PDB entry 5SU2 | X-ray diffraction, 1.85 A resolution | chains A and B

[Chain A]
Protein: Pre-mRNA-splicing factor 8
Source organism: Saccharomyces cerevisiae S288C
UniProtKB: P33334 (PRP8_YEAST); numbering as in UniProt (aligned over 1836-2090)
Sequence (258 residues; numbered 1833 to 2090; the number before each row is that of its first residue):
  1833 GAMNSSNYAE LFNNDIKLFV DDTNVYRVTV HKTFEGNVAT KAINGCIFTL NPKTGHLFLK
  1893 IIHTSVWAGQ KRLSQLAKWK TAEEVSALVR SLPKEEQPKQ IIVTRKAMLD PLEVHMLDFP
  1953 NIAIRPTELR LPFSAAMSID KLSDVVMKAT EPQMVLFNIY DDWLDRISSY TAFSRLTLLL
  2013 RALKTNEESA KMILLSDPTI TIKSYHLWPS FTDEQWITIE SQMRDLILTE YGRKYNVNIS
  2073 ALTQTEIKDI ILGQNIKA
Not modelled in the structure: 2070-2090
Sequence notes: expression tag (1833-1835)

[Chain B]
Protein: A1 cistron-splicing factor AAR2
Source organism: Saccharomyces cerevisiae S288C
UniProtKB: P32357 (AAR2_YEAST); aligned to UniProt positions 1-317 over residues 1-317
Sequence (308 residues; each row starts with the number of its first residue; note: 13 numbers in that range are skipped by the numbering (no residue carries them; nothing is unmodelled there); numbers below 1 keep their minus sign (Gly-3 is residue -3)):
    -3 GAMAMNTVPF TSAPIEVTIG IDQYSFNVKE NQPFHGIKDI PIGHVHVIHF QHADNSSMRY
    57 GYWFDCRMGN FYIQYDPKDG LYKMMEERDG AKFENIVHNF KERQMMVSYP KIDEDDTWYN
   117 LTEFVQMDKI RKIVRKDENQ FSYVDSSMTT VQENEL
   166 SSSSSDPAHS LNYTVINFKS REAIRPGHEM EDFLDKSYYL NTVMLQGIFK NSSNYFGELQ
   226 FAFLNAMFFG NYGSSLQWHA MIELICSSAT VPKHMLDKLD EILYYQIKTL PEQYSDILLN
   286 ERVWNICLYS SFQKNSLHNT EKIMENKYPE LL
Not modelled in the structure: -3 to 0, 166-169
Sequence notes: expression tag (-3 to 0); conflict Ser166 (Leu153 in P32357), Ser167 (Lys154 in P32357), Ser170 (Asp in P32357)
Residues lining bound ligands: 1-(6-methylpyridin-2-yl)-1,4-diazepane (W7X): Pro5, Phe6, Thr7, Tyr68, Gln70, Glu83, Phe89, Ile92
Curated features (UniProtKB/Swiss-Prot):
  - region: Leu261 to Ile282 (Leucine-zipper)
  - modified residue: Ser253 (Phosphoserine), Thr274 (Phosphothreonine)

[Interface between chain A and chain B]
Residue-residue contacts (16):
  Gln1907(A) with Met195(B); Leu199(B)
  Leu1908(A) with Met195(B), hydrophobic
  Trp1911(A) with Glu194(B); Met195(B), hydrophobic; Phe198(B), hydrophobic
  Asp1942(A) with Lys184(B), salt bridge
  Glu1945(A) with Lys184(B), salt bridge
  Val1946(A) with Ile189(B), hydrophobic; Glu194(B); Phe198(B), hydrophobic
  His1947(A) with Glu194(B), salt bridge
  Leu1949(A) with Lys184(B); Ser185(B); Arg186(B)
  Asp1950(A) with Arg186(B), salt bridge

[Overview]
9 residues of chain A and 8 residues of chain B are in contact, with 4 salt bridges. Polar contacts include
Asp1942(A)-Lys184(B), Glu1945(A)-Lys184(B) and His1947(A)-Glu194(B). Chain B binds
1-(6-methylpyridin-2-yl)-1,4-diazepane.
Here chain A is Pre-mRNA-splicing factor 8 and chain B is A1 cistron-splicing factor AAR2, both from
Saccharomyces cerevisiae S288C. Entry 5SU2 (PanDDA analysis group deposition -- Aar2/RNaseH in complex with
fragment P03D10 from the F2X-Universal Library) was determined by X-ray diffraction together with 5ST0, 5ST1,
5ST2, 5ST3, 5ST4, 5ST5 and 248 further entries from the same study.
